Entry 2WYV (X-ray diffraction, 1.86 A resolution); this record covers chains A and C of the 4 polymer chains in the assembly.

[Chain A (and C)]
Name: Enoyl-[acyl carrier protein] reductase
Source organism: Thermus thermophilus
Notes: EC 1.3.1.10; chain C of this document is another copy of the same molecule, construct and numbering; everything in this record applies to it too
UniProtKB: Q5SLI9 (Q5SLI9_THET8); residues 1-261 here = UniProt positions 1-261
Amino-acid sequence (261 residues; each row starts with the number of its first residue):
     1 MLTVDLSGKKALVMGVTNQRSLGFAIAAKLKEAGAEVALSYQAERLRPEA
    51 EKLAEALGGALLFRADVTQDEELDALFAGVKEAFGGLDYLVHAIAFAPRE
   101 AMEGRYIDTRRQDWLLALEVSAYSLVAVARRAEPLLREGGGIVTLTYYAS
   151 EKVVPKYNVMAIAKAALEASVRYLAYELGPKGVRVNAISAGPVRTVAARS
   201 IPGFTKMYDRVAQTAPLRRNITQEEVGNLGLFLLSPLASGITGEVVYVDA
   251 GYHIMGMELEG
Not modelled in the structure: 258-261 (chain C: 200-205, 260-261)
Metal / ion sites: Na+: Glu100, Glu103
From the paper describing this entry:
  - binding site for the ligand NAD: Thr17, Ser21, Leu22, Gln42, Asp66, Val67, Val193, Thr195, Ala197

[Chain A / chain C interface]
Residue-residue contacts (32):
  Tyr148(A) with Lys152(C), hydrogen bond
  Lys152(A) with Tyr148(C); His253(C), hydrogen bond (side chain-backbone); Ile254(C); Gly256(C)
  Val153(A) with Ile254(C), hydrogen bond (backbone-backbone); Met255(C); Gly256(C), hydrogen bond (backbone-backbone)
  Val154(A) with Met257(C), hydrophobic
  Pro155(A) with Leu259(C), hydrophobic
  Met207(A) with Met257(C), hydrophobic
  Arg210(A) with Met257(C); Glu258(C), salt bridge
  Tyr252(A) with Gly256(C), hydrogen bond (side chain-backbone); Met257(C)
  His253(A) with Lys152(C), hydrogen bond (backbone-side chain)
  Ile254(A) with Lys152(C); Val153(C), hydrogen bond (backbone-backbone)
  Met255(A) with Lys152(C); Val153(C)
  Gly256(A) with Tyr148(C), hydrogen bond (backbone-side chain); Val153(C), hydrogen bond (backbone-backbone); Tyr252(C), hydrogen bond (backbone-side chain); Glu258(C)
  Met257(A) with Tyr148(C); Val153(C); Pro155(C); Met207(C), hydrophobic; Arg210(C); Val211(C), hydrophobic; Tyr252(C); Glu258(C)
Also at the interface, not in a pair above, chain C (16 interface residues in all): Glu151

[Overview]
13 residues of chain A face 16 of chain C across their interface; the contacts include 10 hydrogen bonds and 1
salt bridge. Polar contacts include Arg210(A)-Glu258(C), Tyr148(A)-Lys152(C) and Lys152(A)-His253(C).
Glu100(A) and Glu103(A) coordinate Na+. From the paper: a binding site for the ligand NAD at Thr17(A),
Ser21(A) and Leu22(A) among others.
Both chains are Enoyl-[acyl carrier protein] reductase (Thermus thermophilus). Entry 2WYV (High resolution
structure of Thermus thermophilus enoyl-acyl carrier protein reductase NAD-form) was determined by X-ray
diffraction (same publication as 2WYU and 2WYW).
